PDB entry 6TKJ | X-ray diffraction, 2.81 A resolution | chains L and H of the 3 polymer chains in the assembly

# Chain L
Protein: Thrombin light chain
Organism: Homo sapiens
Notes: EC 3.4.21.5
Reference sequence: P00734 (THRB_HUMAN); residues 285-320 here correspond to UniProt positions 328-363 (UniProt number = residue number + 43)
Sequence (36 residues; each row starts with the number of its first residue):
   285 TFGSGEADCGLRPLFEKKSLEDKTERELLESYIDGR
Unresolved in the structure: 285-287, 319-320
Curated features (UniProtKB/Swiss-Prot):
  - site: Arg-320 (Cleavage)

# Chain H
Protein: Thrombin heavy chain
Organism: Homo sapiens
Notes: EC 3.4.21.5
Reference sequence: P00734 (THRB_HUMAN); residues 321-579 here correspond to UniProt positions 364-622 (UniProt number = residue number + 43)
Sequence (259 residues; each row starts with the number of its first residue):
   321 IVEGSDAEIGMSPWQVMLFRKSPQELLCGASLISDRWVLTAAHCLLYPPW
   371 DKNFTENDLLVRIGKHSRTRYERNIEKISMLEKIYIHPRYNWRENLDRDI
   421 ALMKLKKPVAFSDYIHPVCLPDRETAASLLQAGYKGRVTGWGNLKETWTA
   471 NVGKGQPSVLQVVNLPIVERPVCKDSTRIRITDNMFCAGYKPDEGKRGDA
   521 CEGDSGGPFVMKSPFNNRWYQMGIVSWGEGCDRDGKYGFYTHVFRLKKWI
   571 QKVIDQFGE
Unresolved in the structure: 467-474, 578-579
Disulfides: Cys-348/Cys-364, Cys-493/Cys-507, Cys-521/Cys-551
Covalent attachments: N-acetylglucosamine (NAG) linked to Asn-373
Curated features (UniProtKB/Swiss-Prot):
  - region: Ala-508 to Val-530 (High affinity receptor-binding region which is also known as the TP508 peptide)
  - active site (Charge relay system): His-363, Asp-419, Ser-525
  - glycosylation: Asn-373 (N-linked (GlcNAc...) (complex) asparagine)

# How chain L and chain H interact
Contacting residue pairs - 57 pairs, chain L then chain H:
  Ser-288(L) with Gln-571(H); Asp-575(H)
  Glu-290(L) with Phe-431(H)
  Ala-291(L) with Arg-538(H), hydrogen bond (backbone-side chain)
  Asp-292(L) with His-436(H), salt bridge; Arg-538(H)
  Cys-293(L) with Pro-437(H); Val-438(H); Cys-439(H), disulfide; Arg-538(H), hydrogen bond (backbone-side chain)
  Gly-294(L) with Pro-437(H), hydrogen bond (backbone-backbone); Cys-439(H), hydrogen bond (backbone-side chain); Arg-538(H); Trp-539(H), hydrogen bond (backbone-backbone)
  Leu-295(L) with His-436(H), hydrogen bond (backbone-side chain); Asn-537(H); Arg-538(H)
  Arg-296(L) with Gly-330(H); Met-331(H), hydrogen bond (side chain-backbone); Pro-333(H); Trp-334(H); Arg-457(H); Trp-539(H)
  Pro-297(L) with Ser-432(H); Asp-433(H); His-436(H)
  Leu-298(L) with Asp-433(H)
  Phe-299(L) with Glu-328(H); Ile-329(H); Gly-330(H); Met-331(H), hydrophobic
  Glu-300(L) with Lys-532(H), salt bridge; Asn-537(H); Trp-539(H), hydrogen bond
  Lys-301(L) with His-436(H)
  Asp-306(L) with Glu-328(H); Met-331(H); Arg-457(H), salt bridge
  Lys-307(L) with Glu-328(H), hydrogen bond (backbone-side chain)
  Thr-308(L) with Arg-457(H), hydrogen bond; Asn-484(H), hydrogen bond
  Glu-309(L) with Arg-457(H); Lys-532(H), salt bridge
  Glu-311(L) with Lys-455(H), salt bridge; Asn-484(H), hydrogen bond; Tyr-510(H)
  Leu-312(L) with Lys-455(H); Asn-484(H); Trp-539(H), hydrophobic
  Ser-315(L) with Gly-453(H); Tyr-454(H); Lys-455(H), hydrogen bond (side chain-backbone)
  Tyr-316(L) with Tyr-454(H), hydrogen bond (backbone-side chain); Lys-455(H), hydrogen bond (side chain-backbone); Met-531(H); Lys-532(H); Pro-534(H), hydrophobic
Other interface residues (no listed pair), chain L (22 interface residues in all): Leu-313
Other interface residues (no listed pair), chain H (33 interface residues in all): Ser-354, Asp-355, Tyr-434, Leu-449, Gly-456, Asn-536
Inter-chain disulfides: Cys-293(L)/Cys-439(H)

# Summary
22 residues of chain L and 33 residues of chain H are in contact; the contacts include 1 disulfide bond, 15
hydrogen bonds and 5 salt bridges. Among the polar pairs are Asp-292(L)/His-436(H), Glu-300(L)/Lys-532(H) and
Asp-306(L)/Arg-457(H). Covalently linked N-acetylglucosamine: at Asn-373(H).
Chain L is Thrombin light chain and chain H is Thrombin heavy chain, both from Homo sapiens; the structure,
Tsetse thrombin inhibitor in complex with human alpha-thrombin - tetragonal form at 7keV, was determined by
X-ray diffraction (same publication as 6TKG, 6TKH, 6TKI and 6TKL).
